5VSW - chains B and D of the 7 polymer chains in the assembly; structure by X-ray diffraction, 4.29 A resolution (low resolution: residue-level contacts below are approximate; hydrogen-bond / salt-bridge calls are withheld).

Chain B:
Molecule: DNA-directed RNA polymerase subunit alpha
Source organism: Escherichia coli (strain K12)
Notes: EC 2.7.7.6
UniProt: P0A7Z4 (RPOA_ECOLI); residue numbers follow UniProt; this construct covers 1-329
Amino-acid sequence (329 residues; numbered 1 to 329; the number before each row is that of its first residue):
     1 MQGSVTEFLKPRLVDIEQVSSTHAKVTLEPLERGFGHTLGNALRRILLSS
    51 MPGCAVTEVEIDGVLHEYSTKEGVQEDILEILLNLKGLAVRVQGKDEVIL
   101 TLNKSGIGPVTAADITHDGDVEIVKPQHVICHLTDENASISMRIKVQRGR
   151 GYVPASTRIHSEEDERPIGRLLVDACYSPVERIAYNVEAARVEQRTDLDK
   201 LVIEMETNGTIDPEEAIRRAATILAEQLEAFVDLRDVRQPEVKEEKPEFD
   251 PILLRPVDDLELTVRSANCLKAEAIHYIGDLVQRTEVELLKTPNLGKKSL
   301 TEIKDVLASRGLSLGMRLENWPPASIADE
Not modelled in the structure: 1-5, 161-171, 234-245, 326-329
Swiss-Prot annotation at these positions:
  - region: E162 to E165 (Required for interaction with Crp at class II promoters)
  - modified residue: R265 (ADP-ribosylarginine), K297 (N6-acetyllysine), K298 (N6-acetyllysine)
  - mutagenesis: R45 (R45C: In rpoA112; temperature-sensitive, blocks RNA polymerase assembly), E162 to E165 (5-fold decrease in CRP-class II promoter-dependent transcription), E165 (E165K: 5-fold decrease in CRP-class II promoter-dependent transcription), R191 (R191C: In rpoA101; temperature-sensitive)

Chain D:
Molecule: DNA-directed RNA polymerase subunit beta'
Source organism: Escherichia coli (strain K12)
Notes: EC 2.7.7.6
UniProt: P0A8T7 (RPOC_ECOLI); residues 1-1407 here = UniProt positions 1-1407
Amino-acid sequence (1407 residues; each row starts with the number of its first residue):
     1 MKDLLKFLKAQTKTEEFDAIKIALASPDMIRSWSFGEVKKPETINYRTFK
    51 PERDGLFCARIFGPVKDYECLCGKYKRLKHRGVICEKCGVEVTQTKVRRE
   101 RMGHIELASPTAHIWFLKSLPSRIGLLLDMPLRDIERVLYFESYVVIEGG
   151 MTNLERQQILTEEQYLDALEEFGDEFDAKMGAEAIQALLKSMDLEQECEQ
   201 LREELNETNSETKRKKLTKRIKLLEAFVQSGNKPEWMILTVLPVLPPDLR
   251 PLVPLDGGRFATSDLNDLYRRVINRNNRLKRLLDLAAPDIIVRNEKRMLQ
   301 EAVDALLDNGRRGRAITGSNKRPLKSLADMIKGKQGRFRQNLLGKRVDYS
   351 GRSVITVGPYLRLHQCGLPKKMALELFKPFIYGKLELRGLATTIKAAKKM
   401 VEREEAVVWDILDEVIREHPVLLNRAPTLHRLGIQAFEPVLIEGKAIQLH
   451 PLVCAAYNADFDGDQMAVHVPLTLEAQLEARALMMSTNNILSPANGEPII
   501 VPSQDVVLGLYYMTRDCVNAKGEGMVLTGPKEAERLYRSGLASLHARVKV
   551 RITEYEKDANGELVAKTSLKDTTVGRAILWMIVPKGLPYSIVNQALGKKA
   601 ISKMLNTCYRILGLKPTVIFADQIMYTGFAYAARSGASVGIDDMVIPEKK
   651 HEIISEAEAEVAEIQEQFQSGLVTAGERYNKVIDIWAAANDRVSKAMMDN
   701 LQTETVINRDGQEEKQVSFNSIYMMADSGARGSAAQIRQLAGMRGLMAKP
   751 DGSIIETPITANFREGLNVLQYFISTHGARKGLADTALKTANSGYLTRRL
   801 VDVAQDLVVTEDDCGTHEGIMMTPVIEGGDVKEPLRDRVLGRVTAEDVLK
   851 PGTADILVPRNTLLHEQWCDLLEENSVDAVKVRSVVSCDTDFGVCAHCYG
   901 RDLARGHIINKGEAIGVIAAQSIGEPGTQLTMRTFHIGGAASRAAAESSI
   951 QVKNKGSIKLSNVKSVVNSSGKLVITSRNTELKLIDEFGRTKESYKVPYG
  1001 AVLAKGDGEQVAGGETVANWDPHTMPVITEVSGFVRFTDMIDGQTITRQT
  1051 DELTGLSSLVVLDSAERTAGGKDLRPALKIVDAQGNDVLIPGTDMPAQYF
  1101 LPGKAIVQLEDGVQISSGDTLARIPQESGGTKDITGGLPRVADLFEARRP
  1151 KEPAILAEISGIVSFGKETKGKRRLVITPVDGSDPYEEMIPKWRQLNVFE
  1201 GERVERGDVISDGPEAPHDILRLRGVHAVTRYIVNEVQDVYRLQGVKIND
  1251 KHIEVIVRQMLRKATIVNAGSSDFLEGEQVEYSRVKIANRELEANGKVGA
  1301 TYSRDLLGITKASLATESFISAASFQETTRVLTEAAVAGKRDELRGLKEN
  1351 VIVGRLIPAGTGYAYHQDRMRRRAAGEAPAAPQVTAEDASASLAELLNAG
  1401 LGGSDNE
Not modelled in the structure: 1-7, 938-1133, 1377-1407
Bound ions: Zn2+ site 1: C70, C72, C85, C88; Mg2+: D460, D462, D464; Zn2+ site 2: C814, C888, C895, C898
Small-molecule neighbours:
  - guanosine-5',3'-tetraphosphate (G4P), molecule 1: R362, H364, R417, K615, V618, I619, D622, Q623
  - guanosine-5',3'-tetraphosphate (G4P), molecule 2: G676, E677, N680, I683, D684
Swiss-Prot annotation at these positions:
  - binding site (Zn(2+)): C70, C72, C85, C88, C814, C888, C895, C898
  - binding site (Mg(2+)): D460, D462, D464
  - modified residue: K983 (N6-acetyllysine)
  - mutagenesis: Q504 (Q504P: Resistant to antibiotics salinamide A and B), N690 (N690D: Resistant to antibiotics salinamide A and B), M697 (M697V: Resistant to antibiotics salinamide A and B), A735 (A735T: Resistant to antibiotics salinamide A and B), R738 (R738C/H/P/S: Resistant to antibiotics salinamide A and B), A748 (A748E: Resistant to antibiotics salinamide A and B), P758 (P758S/T: Resistant to antibiotics salinamide A and B), F763 (F763C: Resistant to antibiotics salinamide A and B), S775 (S775A: Resistant to antibiotics salinamide A and B), A779 (A779T/V: Resistant to antibiotics salinamide A and B), R780 (R780C: Resistant to antibiotics salinamide A and B), G782 (G782A/C: Resistant to antibiotics salinamide A and B), 1 further mutagenesis entry in UniProt
Reported in the primary citation:
  - binding site for guanosine-5',3'-tetraphosphate: R362, H364, I619, D622, N680, I683, D684

Chain B / chain D interface:
Residue-residue contacts (31):
  R44(B) with R538(D)
  L48(B) with R535(D); R538(D)
  L79(B) with V526(D)
  E80(B) with R551(D)
  L83(B) with V526(D); T528(D)
  N84(B) with R551(D)
  K86(B) with V526(D); L527(D); E532(D)
  Y152(B) with E532(D); R535(D); L536(D); L541(D)
  D174(B) with M525(D)
  C176(B) with R535(D)
  S178(B) with R535(D)
  V180(B) with R535(D)
  E181(B) with K531(D); R535(D)
  R182(B) with K531(D); E534(D); M581(D)
  I183(B) with E534(D)
  E193(B) with A406(D); V407(D); D410(D)
  Q194(B) with A406(D)
  T196(B) with E443(D)
  E206(B) with K531(D)
Interface residues without a listed pair, chain B (22 interface residues in all): P154, Y185, R191
Interface residues without a listed pair, chain D (21 interface residues in all): W409, I442, S539, L569

Summary:
22 residues of chain B and 21 residues of chain D are in contact. Bound to chain D:
guanosine-5',3'-tetraphosphate. From UniProt: 6 mutagenesis sites on chain B; 8 Zn2+-binding residues, 3
Mg2+-binding residues and 13 mutagenesis sites on chain D. The paper reports a binding site for
guanosine-5',3'-tetraphosphate at R362(D), H364(D) and I619(D) among others.
Here chain B is DNA-directed RNA polymerase subunit alpha and chain D is DNA-directed RNA polymerase subunit
beta', both from Escherichia coli (strain K12). Entry 5VSW (X-ray crystal structure of Escherichia coli RNA
polymerase and DksA/ppGpp complex) was determined by X-ray diffraction (same publication as 5W1S and 5W1T).
